Entry 6TG9 (electron microscopy, 3.24 A resolution); this record covers chains A and E of the 8 polymer chains in the assembly.

Chain A (and E):
Name: Formate dehydrogenase subunit alpha
Source organism: Rhodobacter capsulatus
Notes: chain E of this document is another copy of the same molecule, construct and numbering; everything in this record applies to it too
UniProtKB: A0A0E2PAE3 (A0A0E2PAE3_RHOCA); residue numbers follow UniProt; this construct covers 1-958
Amino-acid sequence (958 residues; row label = number of the first residue in the row):
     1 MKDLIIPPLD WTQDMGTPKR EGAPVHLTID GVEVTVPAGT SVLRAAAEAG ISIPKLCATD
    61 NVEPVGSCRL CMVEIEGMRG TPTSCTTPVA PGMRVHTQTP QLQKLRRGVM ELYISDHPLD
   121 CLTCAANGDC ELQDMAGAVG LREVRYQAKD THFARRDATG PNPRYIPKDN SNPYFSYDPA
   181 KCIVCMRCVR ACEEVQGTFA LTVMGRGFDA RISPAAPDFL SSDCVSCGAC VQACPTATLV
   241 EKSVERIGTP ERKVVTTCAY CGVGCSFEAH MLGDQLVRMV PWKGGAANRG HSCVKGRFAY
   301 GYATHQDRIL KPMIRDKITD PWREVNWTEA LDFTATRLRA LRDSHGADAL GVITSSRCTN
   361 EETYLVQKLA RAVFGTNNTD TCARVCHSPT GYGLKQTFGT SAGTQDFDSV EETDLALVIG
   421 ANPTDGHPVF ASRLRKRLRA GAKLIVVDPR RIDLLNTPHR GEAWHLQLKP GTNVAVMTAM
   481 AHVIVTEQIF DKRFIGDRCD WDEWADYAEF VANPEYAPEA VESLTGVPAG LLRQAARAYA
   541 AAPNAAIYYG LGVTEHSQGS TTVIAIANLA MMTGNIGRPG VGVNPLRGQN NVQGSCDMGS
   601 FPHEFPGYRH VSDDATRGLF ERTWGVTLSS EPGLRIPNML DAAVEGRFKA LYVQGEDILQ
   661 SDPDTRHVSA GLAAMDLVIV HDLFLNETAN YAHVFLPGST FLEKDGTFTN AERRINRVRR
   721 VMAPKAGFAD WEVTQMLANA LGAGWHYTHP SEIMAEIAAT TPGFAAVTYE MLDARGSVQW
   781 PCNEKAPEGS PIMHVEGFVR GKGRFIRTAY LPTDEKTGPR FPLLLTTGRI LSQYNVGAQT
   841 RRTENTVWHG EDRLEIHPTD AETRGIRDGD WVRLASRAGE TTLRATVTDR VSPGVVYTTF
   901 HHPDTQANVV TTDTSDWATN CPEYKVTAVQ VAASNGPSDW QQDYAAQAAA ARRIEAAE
Unresolved in the structure: 1-6, 956-958
Bound ions: 2Fe-2S cluster Fe: Cys-57, Cys-68, Cys-71, Cys-85; 4Fe-4S cluster Fe site 1: His-117, Cys-121, Cys-124, Cys-130; 4Fe-4S cluster Fe site 2: Cys-182, Cys-185, Cys-188, Cys-234; 4Fe-4S cluster Fe site 3: Cys-192, Cys-224, Cys-227, Cys-230; 4Fe-4S cluster Fe site 4: Cys-258, Cys-261, Cys-265, Cys-293; molybdenum(VI) ion: Cys-386 (together with hydrosulfuric acid, molybdopterin guanosine dinucleotide)
Small-molecule neighbours:
  - 2Fe-2S cluster (FES): Lys-55, Cys-57, Ala-58, Val-65, Gly-66, Ser-67, Cys-68, Arg-69, Cys-71, Thr-83, Cys-85
  - hydrosulfuric acid (H2S): Cys-386, Gly-588, Gln-589, Val-592
  - molybdopterin guanosine dinucleotide (MGD; 2-amino-5,6-dimercapto-7-methyl-3,7,8a,9-tetrahydro-8-oxa-1,3,9,10-tetraaza-anthracen-4-one guanosine dinucleotide), molecule 1: Cys-261, Lys-295, Cys-386, Ile-419, Gly-420, Ala-421, Asn-422, Asp-425, Gly-426, His-427, Val-447, Asp-448, Pro-449, Arg-450, Ile-452, Leu-468, Pro-470, Gly-471, Asn-473, Gly-550, Leu-551, Gly-552, His-556, Leu-586, Arg-587, Gly-588, Gln-589, Thr-826, Thr-827, Gly-828, Arg-829, Ile-830, Leu-831, Ser-832, Gln-833, Tyr-834, Asn-835, Tyr-897, His-901, Lys-925
  - molybdopterin guanosine dinucleotide (MGD), molecule 2: Arg-357, Cys-358, Cys-382, Val-385, Cys-386, Leu-551, Glu-555, Gln-589, Gly-655, Glu-656, Asp-657, Ser-661, His-681, Asp-682, Leu-683, Phe-684, Asn-686, Gly-698, Ser-699, Thr-700, Phe-701, Lys-704, Asp-730, Thr-827, Gly-828, Arg-829, Tyr-834, Asn-835, Val-836, Ala-838, Gln-839, Phe-900, Asn-908, Thr-911, Tyr-924, Lys-925
  - 4Fe-4S cluster (SF4), molecule 1: His-117, Pro-118, Asp-120, Cys-121, Cys-124, Ala-126, Asn-127, Cys-130, Leu-132, Gln-133, Lys-181, Thr-236, Ala-237
  - 4Fe-4S cluster (SF4), molecule 2: Phe-175, Cys-192, Thr-198, Leu-201, Phe-219, Cys-224, Val-225, Ser-226, Cys-227, Gly-228, Ala-229, Cys-230
  - 4Fe-4S cluster (SF4), molecule 3: Tyr-177, Cys-182, Ile-183, Val-184, Cys-185, Met-186, Arg-187, Cys-188, Ile-212, Cys-234, Pro-235, Thr-236, Thr-238, Leu-239
  - 4Fe-4S cluster (SF4), molecule 4: Cys-258, Tyr-260, Cys-261, Val-263, Gly-264, Cys-265, Phe-267, Ser-292, Cys-293, Lys-295, Gly-296, Pro-428, Val-429
What the authors report for this chain:
  - molybdenum(VI) ion coordination: Cys-386
  - catalytic residues: His-387, Arg-587 (citing earlier work)

Chain A / chain E interface:
Pairs across the interface - 51 pairs, chain A then chain E:
  Ser-52(A) / Glu-251(E)
  Gln-98(A) / Leu-272(E)
  Gln-98(A) / Gly-273(E)
  Gln-103(A) / Gln-275(E)  hydrogen bond
  Arg-107(A) / Arg-246(E)  hydrogen bond (side chain-backbone)
  Ile-114(A) / Leu-122(E)  hydrophobic
  Leu-119(A) / Leu-119(E)
  Cys-121(A) / Cys-121(E)  hydrophobic
  Leu-122(A) / Ile-114(E)  hydrophobic
  Leu-122(A) / Gln-133(E)
  Leu-122(A) / Ala-136(E)  hydrophobic
  Leu-122(A) / Leu-141(E)
  Thr-123(A) / Leu-141(E)
  Thr-123(A) / Arg-142(E)  hydrogen bond (side chain-backbone)
  Thr-123(A) / Glu-143(E)  hydrogen bond (side chain-backbone)
  Cys-124(A) / Arg-142(E)  hydrogen bond (backbone-side chain)
  Ala-125(A) / Arg-142(E)
  Asn-127(A) / Gln-133(E)  hydrogen bond (side chain-backbone)
  Gln-133(A) / Leu-122(E)
  Gln-133(A) / Asn-127(E)  hydrogen bond (backbone-side chain)
  Gln-133(A) / Gln-133(E)
  Ala-136(A) / Leu-122(E)  hydrophobic
  Gly-137(A) / Gly-248(E)
  Gly-137(A) / Thr-249(E)  hydrogen bond (backbone-backbone)
  Ala-138(A) / Gly-248(E)
  Ala-138(A) / Leu-272(E)
  Gly-140(A) / Gly-248(E)
  Leu-141(A) / Leu-122(E)
  Leu-141(A) / Thr-123(E)
  Arg-142(A) / Thr-123(E)  hydrogen bond (backbone-side chain)
  Arg-142(A) / Cys-124(E)  hydrogen bond (side chain-backbone)
  Arg-142(A) / Ala-125(E)
  Arg-142(A) / Val-244(E)  hydrogen bond (side chain-backbone)
  Arg-142(A) / Glu-245(E)  hydrogen bond (side chain-backbone)
  Arg-142(A) / Ile-247(E)
  Arg-142(A) / Gly-248(E)
  Glu-143(A) / Thr-123(E)  hydrogen bond (backbone-side chain)
  Val-244(A) / Arg-142(E)  hydrogen bond (backbone-side chain)
  Glu-245(A) / Arg-142(E)  hydrogen bond (backbone-side chain)
  Arg-246(A) / Arg-107(E)  hydrogen bond (backbone-side chain)
  Ile-247(A) / Arg-142(E)
  Gly-248(A) / Gly-137(E)
  Gly-248(A) / Ala-138(E)
  Gly-248(A) / Gly-140(E)
  Gly-248(A) / Arg-142(E)
  Thr-249(A) / Gly-137(E)  hydrogen bond (backbone-backbone)
  Glu-251(A) / Ser-52(E)
  Leu-272(A) / Gln-98(E)
  Leu-272(A) / Ala-138(E)
  Gly-273(A) / Gln-98(E)
  Gln-275(A) / Gln-103(E)  hydrogen bond
Other interface residues (no listed pair), chain A (33 interface residues in all): His-117, Leu-132, Asp-274
Other interface residues (no listed pair), chain E (33 interface residues in all): His-117, Leu-132, Asp-274

Overview:
Chain A and chain E each contribute 33 residues to their interface; the contacts include 18 hydrogen bonds.
Polar pairs include Gln-103(A)/Gln-275(E), Arg-107(A)/Arg-246(E) and Thr-123(A)/Arg-142(E). Bound to chain A:
molybdopterin guanosine dinucleotide, 2Fe-2S cluster, 4 copies of 4Fe-4S cluster and hydrosulfuric acid. From
the paper: catalytic residues His-387(A) and Arg-587(A); molybdenum(VI) ion coordination by Cys-386(A).
Both chains are Formate dehydrogenase subunit alpha (Rhodobacter capsulatus). Entry 6TG9 (Cryo-EM Structure of
NADH reduced form of NAD+-dependent Formate Dehydrogenase from Rhodobacter capsulatus) was determined by
electron microscopy together with 6TGA from the same study.
